PDB entry 4JI7 | X-ray diffraction, 3.50 A resolution | chains A and P of the 21 polymer chains in the assembly

== Chain A ==
Molecule: 16S rRNA
From: Thermus thermophilus
Sequence (1522 nucleotides; each row starts with the number of its first residue; note: 42 numbers in that range are skipped by the numbering (no residue carries them; nothing is unmodelled there); a row labelled like 190A-190L holds insertion residues (190A, then the next letters in order); numbering starts at 0):
     0 UUUGUUGGAG AGUUUGAUCC UGGCUCAGGG UGAACGCUGG CGGCGUGCCU AAGACAUGCA
    60 AGUCGUGCGG G
    73 CCGCGGGGUU UU
    88 ACUCCG
    95 UGGUC
   101 AGCGGCGGAC GGGUGAGUAA CGCGUGGGU
  129A G
   130 ACCUACCCGG AAGAGGGGGA CAACCCGGGG AAACUCGGGC UAAUCCCCCA UGUGGACCCG
   190 C
190A-190L CCCUUGGGGUGU
   191 GUCCAAAGGG CUUU
   216 GCCCGCUUCC GGAUGGGCCC GCGUCCCAUC AGCUAGUUGG UGGGGUAAUG GCCCACCAAG
   276 GCGACGACGG GUAGCCGGUC UGAGAGGAUG GCCGGCCACA GGGGCACUGA GACACGGGCC
   336 CCACUCCUAC GGGAGGCAGC AGUUAGGAAU CUUCCGCAAU GGGCGCAAGC CUGACGGAGC
   396 GACGCCGCUU GGAGGAAGAA GCCCUUCGGG GUGUAAACUC CUGAA
   442 CCCGGGACGA AACCCCCGAC GA
   474 GGGGACUGAC GGUACCGGG
   494 GUAAUAGCGC CGGCCAACUC CGUGCCAGCA GCCGCGGUAA UACGGAGGGC GCGAGCGUUA
   554 CCCGGAUUCA CUGGGCGUAA AGGGCGUGUA GGCGGCCUGG GGCGUCCCAU GUGAAAGACC
   614 ACGGCUCAAC CGUGGGGGAG CGUGGGAUAC GCUCAGGCUA GACGGUGGGA GAGGGUGGUG
   674 GAAUUCCCGG AGUAGCGGUG AAAUGCGCAG AUACCGGGAG GAACGCCGAU GGCGAAGGCA
   734 GCCACCUGGU CCACCCGUGA CGCUGAGGCG CGAAAGCGUG GGGAGCAAAC CGGAUUAGAU
   794 ACCCGGGUAG UCCACGCCCU AAACGAUGCG CGCUAGGUCU CUGGGUCU
   848 CCUGGGGGCC GAAGCUAACG CGUUAAGCGC GCCGCCUGGG GAGUACGGCC GCAAGGCUGA
   908 AACUCAAAGG AAUUGACGGG GGCCCGCACA AGCGGUGGAG CAUGUGGUUU AAUUCGAAGX
   968 AACGCGAAGA ACCUUACCAG GCCUUGACAU GCUAGG
 1003A G
  1004 AACCCGGGUG AAAGCCUGGG GUGCCCC
1030A-1030D GCGA
  1031 GGGGAGCCCU AGCACAGGUG CUGCAUGGCC GUCGUCAGCU CGUGCCGUGA GGUGUUGGGU
  1091 UAAGUCCCGC AACGAGCGCA ACCCCCGCCG UUAGUUGCCA GCGGUUCGGC CGGGCACUCU
  1151 AACGGGACUG CCCGCGAAA
  1171 GCGGGAGGAA GGAGGGGACG ACGUCUGGUC AGCAUGGCCC UUACGGCCUG GGCGACACAC
  1231 GUGCUACAAU GCCCACUACA AAGCGAUGCC ACCCGGCAAC GGGGAGCUAA UCGCAAAAAG
  1291 GUGGGCCCAG UUCGGAUUGG GGUCUGCAAC CCGACCCCAU GAAGCCGGAA UCGCUAGUAA
  1351 UCGCGGAUCA G
 1361A C
  1362 CAUGCCGCGG UGAAUACGUU CCCGGGCCUU GUACACACXG CCXGUXACGC CAUGGGAGCG
  1422 GGCUCUACCC GAAGUCGCCG GG
  1446 AGCCUACGGG
  1459 CAGGCGCCGA GGGUAGGGCC CGUGACUGGG GCGAAGUCGU AACAAGGUAG CUGUACCGGA
  1519 AGGUGCGGCU GGAUCCACUC CUUUCU
Unresolved in the structure: 0-2, 1534-1538
Modified / non-standard residues: PSU (pseudouridine-5'-monophosphate) at position 516, 7MG (7N-methyl-8-hydroguanosine-5'-monophosphate) at position 527, M2G (N2-dimethylguanosine-5'-monophosphate) at position 966, 5MC (5-methylcytidine-5'-monophosphate) at position 967, 2MG (2N-methylguanosine-5'-monophosphate) at position 1207, 5MC (5-methylcytidine-5'-monophosphate) at position 1400, 4OC (4n,o2'-methylcytidine-5'-monophosphate) at position 1402, 5MC (5-methylcytidine-5'-monophosphate) at position 1404, 5MC (5-methylcytidine-5'-monophosphate) at position 1407, UR3 (3-methyluridine-5'-monophoshate) at position 1498, MA6 (6N-dimethyladenosine-5'-monophoshate) at position 1518, MA6 (6N-dimethyladenosine-5'-monophoshate) at position 1519, PSU (pseudouridine-5'-monophosphate) at position 1540, PSU (pseudouridine-5'-monophosphate) at position 1541
Differences from the reference sequence: conflict C1534 (A2157 in M26923.1), A1535 (C2158 in M26923.1)
Ion coordination: Mg2+ site 1 near U12 (its only coordinating residue here); Mg2+ site 2: G15, U920; Mg2+ site 3: C58, U387; Mg2+ site 4: A59, U387; Mg2+ site 5 near G61 (its only coordinating residue here); Mg2+ site 6 near U83 (its only coordinating residue here); Mg2+ site 7: G107, G324; Mg2+ site 8 near A109 (its only coordinating residue here); Mg2+ site 9: C110, G377; Mg2+ site 10 near G111 (its only coordinating residue here); Mg2+ site 11: G117, G289; Mg2+ site 12: C121, G124, U125, G236; 98 more Mg2+ sites not listed
Reported in the primary citation:
  - conformationally variable residues (order/disorder transition, register shift): A1408, C1409, G1410 to G1415, G1491, A1492, A1493, G1494
  - mutagenesis - C1490U: increased growth

== Chain P ==
Protein: Ribosomal protein S16
From: Thermus thermophilus
Reference sequence: Q5SJH3 (RS16_THET8); residues 1-88 here = UniProt positions 1-88
Chain sequence (88 residues; numbered 1 to 88; the number before each row is that of its first residue):
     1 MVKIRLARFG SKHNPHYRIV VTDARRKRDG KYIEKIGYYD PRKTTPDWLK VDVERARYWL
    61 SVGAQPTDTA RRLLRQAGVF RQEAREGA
Unresolved in the structure: 84-88

== Chain A / chain P interface ==
Contacting residue pairs (89):
  C43(A) - Lys12(P)  phosphate contact
  C43(A) - His13(P)  phosphate contact
  G44(A) - Ser11(P)  phosphate contact
  G44(A) - Lys12(P)  hydrogen bond to the phosphate
  C110(A) - Arg25(P)  hydrogen bond to the sugar
  G111(A) - Arg25(P)  sugar contact
  G112(A) - Lys27(P)  salt bridge to the phosphate
  A134(A) - Met1(P)  base contact
  A134(A) - Arg25(P)  base contact
  C135(A) - Met1(P)  hydrogen bond to the base
  C136(A) - Met1(P)  sugar contact
  C136(A) - Gly63(P)  hydrogen bond to the sugar
  C136(A) - Gln65(P)  hydrogen bond to the sugar
  C137(A) - Ser61(P)  hydrogen bond to the sugar
  C137(A) - Val62(P)  sugar contact
  C137(A) - Gly63(P)  sugar contact
  G227(A) - Val62(P)  hydrogen bond to the base
  A228(A) - Val2(P)  sugar contact
  A228(A) - Tyr58(P)  sugar contact
  A228(A) - Trp59(P)  phosphate contact
  A228(A) - Val62(P)  sugar contact
  U229(A) - Asp23(P)  hydrogen bond to the sugar
  U229(A) - Ile33(P)  sugar contact
  U229(A) - Trp59(P)  phosphate contact
  G230(A) - Asp23(P)  sugar contact
  G230(A) - Arg25(P)  sugar contact
  G309(A) - Gly30(P)  phosphate contact
  G309(A) - Lys31(P)  phosphate contact
  G310(A) - Arg26(P)  phosphate contact
  G310(A) - Lys27(P)  salt bridge to the phosphate
  G310(A) - Gly30(P)  phosphate contact
  G310(A) - Lys31(P)  sugar contact
  C311(A) - Arg26(P)  salt bridge to the phosphate
  A374(A) - Tyr17(P)  hydrogen bond to the sugar
  U375(A) - Leu6(P)  hydrogen bond to the sugar
  U375(A) - Tyr17(P)  hydrogen bond to the sugar
  U375(A) - Arg28(P)  hydrogen bond to the base
  U375(A) - Thr69(P)  hydrogen bond to the phosphate
  G376(A) - Arg5(P)  hydrogen bond to the phosphate
  G376(A) - Leu6(P)  hydrogen bond to the phosphate
  G376(A) - Arg28(P)  sugar contact
  G376(A) - Thr67(P)  hydrogen bond to the phosphate
  G377(A) - Lys3(P)  salt bridge to the phosphate
  G377(A) - Arg5(P)  salt bridge to the phosphate
  G377(A) - Ala24(P)  sugar contact
  C390(A) - Arg28(P)  hydrogen bond to the phosphate
  G391(A) - Arg8(P)  hydrogen bond to the phosphate
  G391(A) - Arg28(P)  salt bridge to the phosphate
  G392(A) - Arg8(P)  salt bridge to the phosphate
  G392(A) - Lys12(P)  phosphate contact
  G392(A) - His13(P)  hydrogen bond to the phosphate
  A393(A) - Lys12(P)  salt bridge to the phosphate
  A393(A) - His13(P)  salt bridge to the phosphate
  C449(A) - Arg42(P)  hydrogen bond to the base
  G450(A) - Pro15(P)  sugar contact
  G450(A) - Pro41(P)  sugar contact
  G450(A) - Arg42(P)  sugar contact
  G450(A) - Lys43(P)  salt bridge to the phosphate
  A452(A) - Lys43(P)  salt bridge to the phosphate
  A452(A) - Arg72(P)  hydrogen bond to the sugar
  A453(A) - Asp68(P)  sugar contact
  A453(A) - Arg72(P)  phosphate contact
  C454(A) - Asp68(P)  sugar contact
  C454(A) - Arg75(P)  salt bridge to the phosphate
  G462(A) - Gln82(P)  hydrogen bond to the base
  A463(A) - Arg75(P)  salt bridge to the phosphate
  A463(A) - Phe80(P)  sugar contact
  A463(A) - Arg81(P)  phosphate contact
  A463(A) - Gln82(P)  hydrogen bond to the sugar
  G474(A) - Arg75(P)  salt bridge to the phosphate
  G474(A) - Arg81(P)  sugar contact
  A607(A) - Lys31(P)  base contact
  A608(A) - Arg18(P)  hydrogen bond to the phosphate
  A609(A) - Arg18(P)  salt bridge to the phosphate
  G616(A) - Thr45(P)  sugar contact
  G617(A) - Thr44(P)  sugar contact
  G617(A) - Thr45(P)  sugar contact
  C623(A) - Ser11(P)  sugar contact
  C624(A) - Phe9(P)  phosphate contact
  C624(A) - Gly10(P)  phosphate contact
  C624(A) - Ser11(P)  sugar contact
  C624(A) - Asn14(P)  sugar contact
  C624(A) - His16(P)  sugar contact
  G625(A) - Phe9(P)  phosphate contact
  G625(A) - His16(P)  sugar contact
  U626(A) - Arg18(P)  salt bridge to the phosphate
  U626(A) - Tyr38(P)  phosphate contact
  G627(A) - Lys35(P)  salt bridge to the phosphate
  G627(A) - Lys50(P)  salt bridge to the phosphate
Other interface residues (no listed pair), chain A (46 interface residues in all): G231, G378, A451, C483
Other interface residues (no listed pair), chain P (52 interface residues in all): Asp29, Tyr32, Tyr39, Leu60, Glu83

== Overview ==
46 residues of chain A face 52 of chain P across their interface, with 24 hydrogen bonds and 18 salt bridges.
Among the polar pairs are C135(A)-Met1(P), G227(A)-Val62(P) and U375(A)-Arg28(P). G15(A) and U920(A)
coordinate Mg2+ site 2. From the paper: C1490U of chain A increases growth; conformational variability at
A1408(A), C1409(A) and G1410(A) among others.
Chain A is 16S rRNA and chain P is Ribosomal protein S16, both from Thermus thermophilus; the structure,
Crystal Structure of 30S ribosomal subunit from Thermus thermophilus, was determined by X-ray diffraction
together with 4JI0, 4JI1, 4JI2, 4JI3, 4JI4, 4JI5, 4JI6 and 4JI8 from the same study.
